PDB entry 5CZA | X-ray diffraction, 2.50 A resolution | chains Z and a of the 28 polymer chains in the assembly

# Chain Z
Protein: Proteasome subunit beta type-6
Organism: Saccharomyces cerevisiae (strain ATCC 204508 / S288c)
Notes: EC 3.4.25.1
UniProtKB: P23724 (PSB6_YEAST); residues 1-222 here correspond to UniProt positions 20-241 (UniProt number = residue number + 19)
Amino-acid sequence (222 residues; each row starts with the number of its first residue):
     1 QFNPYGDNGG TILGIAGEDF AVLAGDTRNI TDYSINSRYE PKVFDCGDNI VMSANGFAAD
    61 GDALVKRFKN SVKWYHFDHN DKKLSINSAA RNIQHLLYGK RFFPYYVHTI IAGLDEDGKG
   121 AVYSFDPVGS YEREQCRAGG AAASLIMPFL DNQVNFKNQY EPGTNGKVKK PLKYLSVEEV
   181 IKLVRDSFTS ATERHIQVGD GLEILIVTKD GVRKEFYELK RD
Metal / ion sites: Mg2+: Thr192, His195, Val198

# Chain a
Protein: Proteasome subunit beta type-7
Organism: Saccharomyces cerevisiae (strain ATCC 204508 / S288c)
Notes: EC 3.4.25.1
UniProtKB: P30657 (PSB7_YEAST); residues -12 to 233 here correspond to UniProt positions 21-266 (UniProt number = residue number + 33)
Amino-acid sequence (246 residues; numbered -12 to 233; the number before each row is that of its first residue; numbers below 1 keep their minus sign (Thr-12 is residue -12)):
   -12 TQIANAGASP MVNTQQPIVT GTSVISMKYD NGVIIAADNL GSYGSLLRFN GVERLIPVGD
    48 NTVVGISGDI SDMQHIERLL KDLVTENAYD NPLADAEEAL EPSYIFEYLA TVMYQRRSKM
   108 NPLWNAIIVA GVQSNGDQFL RYVNLLGVTY SSPTLATGFG AHMANPLLRK VVDRESDIPK
   168 TTVQVAEEAI VNAMRVLYYR DARSSRNFSL AIIDKNTGLT FKKNLQVENM KWDFAKDIKG
   228 YGTQKI
Not modelled in the structure: -12 to 0, 233

# Interface between chain Z and chain a
Pairs across the interface (39):
  Gln1(Z) - Thr1(a)  hydrogen bond
  Phe2(Z) - Thr1(a)
  Phe2(Z) - Arg104(a)
  Phe2(Z) - Met107(a)
  Phe2(Z) - Pro109(a)  hydrophobic
  Phe2(Z) - Leu132(a)  hydrophobic
  Phe2(Z) - Leu133(a)  hydrophobic
  Asn3(Z) - Leu133(a)
  Pro4(Z) - Arg104(a)  hydrogen bond (backbone-side chain)
  Pro4(Z) - Met107(a)  hydrophobic
  Pro4(Z) - Leu133(a)
  Asn8(Z) - Val135(a)
  Ser34(Z) - His149(a)  hydrogen bond
  Ile35(Z) - Arg156(a)  hydrogen bond (backbone-side chain)
  Asn36(Z) - Tyr137(a)
  Asn36(Z) - Ser139(a)
  Asn36(Z) - Arg156(a)
  Ser37(Z) - Ser138(a)  hydrogen bond (side chain-backbone)
  Glu40(Z) - Arg128(a)  salt bridge
  Glu40(Z) - Tyr137(a)
  Glu40(Z) - Ser138(a)  hydrogen bond (side chain-backbone)
  Phe57(Z) - Arg104(a)
  Phe57(Z) - Leu133(a)
  Phe57(Z) - Val135(a)  hydrophobic
  Ala59(Z) - Tyr101(a)
  Ala59(Z) - Leu133(a)
  Ala59(Z) - Gly134(a)
  Ala59(Z) - Val135(a)
  Asp60(Z) - Tyr101(a)  hydrogen bond
  Asp60(Z) - Arg104(a)  salt bridge
  Asp62(Z) - Thr136(a)  hydrogen bond
  Ala63(Z) - Tyr101(a)
  Lys66(Z) - Glu94(a)  salt bridge
  Phe103(Z) - Arg104(a)
  Phe103(Z) - Ser105(a)
  Tyr105(Z) - Tyr101(a)
  Glu218(Z) - Arg161(a)  salt bridge
  Arg221(Z) - Asp160(a)  salt bridge
  Arg221(Z) - Arg161(a)
Other interface residues (no listed pair), chain Z (24 interface residues in all): Tyr5, Asn29, Tyr39, Lys100
Other interface residues (no listed pair), chain a (22 interface residues in all): Trp111, Leu142

# In short
24 residues of chain Z and 22 residues of chain a are in contact, with 8 hydrogen bonds and 5 salt bridges.
Among the polar pairs are Glu40(Z)-Arg128(a), Asp60(Z)-Arg104(a) and Lys66(Z)-Glu94(a). The Mg2+ site is built
by Thr192(Z), His195(Z) and Val198(Z).
Here chain Z is Proteasome subunit beta type-6 and chain a is Proteasome subunit beta type-7, both from
Saccharomyces cerevisiae (strain ATCC 204508 / S288c). Entry 5CZA (Yeast 20S proteasome beta5-D166N mutant)
was determined by X-ray diffraction together with 5CZ4, 5CZ5, 5CZ6, 5CZ7, 5CZ8, 5CZ9 and 16 further entries
from the same study.
